Entry 6P8V (X-ray diffraction, 2.64 A resolution); this record covers chains A and F of the 8 polymer chains in the assembly.

# Chain A (and F)
Name: ATPase, AAA family
Source organism: Escherichia coli MS 115-1
Notes: chain F of this document is another copy of the same molecule, construct and numbering; everything in this record applies to it too
Reference sequence: D7Y2H4 (D7Y2H4_ECOLX); numbering as in UniProt (aligned over 2-311)
Sequence (311 residues; numbered 1 to 311; the number before each row is that of its first residue):
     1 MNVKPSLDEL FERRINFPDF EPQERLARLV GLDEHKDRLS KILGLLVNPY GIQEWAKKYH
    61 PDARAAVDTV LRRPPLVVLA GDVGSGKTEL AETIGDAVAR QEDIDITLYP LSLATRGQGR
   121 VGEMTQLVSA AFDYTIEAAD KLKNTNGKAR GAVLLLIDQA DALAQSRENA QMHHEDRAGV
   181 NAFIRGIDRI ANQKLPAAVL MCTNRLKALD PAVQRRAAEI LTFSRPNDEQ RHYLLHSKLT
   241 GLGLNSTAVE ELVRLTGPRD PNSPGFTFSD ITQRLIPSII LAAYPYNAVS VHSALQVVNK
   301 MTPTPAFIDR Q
Disordered / not traced: 1-2, 143-149, 309-311 (chain F: 1-5, 114-123, 145-151, 161-175, 308-311)
Sequence notes: expression tag (1); engineered mutation Gln159 (Glu in D7Y2H4)
Modified / non-standard residues: Mse1 (selenomethionine); Mse124, Mse172, Mse201, Mse301 (selenomethionine; parent Met)
Curated features (UniProtKB/Swiss-Prot):
  - binding site (ATP): Gly84 to Glu89, Arg215, Arg216
  - mutagenesis: Lys87 (K87A: Partially inhibits second messenger synthesis by CdnC:Cap7:DNA complex)
Residues lining bound ligands: ATP (adenosine-5'-triphosphate): Arg28, Leu29, Val30, Leu32, Asp82, Val83, Gly84, Ser85, Gly86, Lys87, Thr88, Glu89, Gln159, Asn204, Leu234, Phe268, Ser269, Thr272, Gln273
From the paper describing this entry:
  - mutagenesis - E159Q: increased stability (proposed by the authors, not directly observed)
  - binding site for ATP: Lys87 (proposed by the authors, not directly observed)

# Interface between chain A and chain F
Pairs across the interface (31; chain A residue first):
  Arg38(A) - Ser278(F)  hydrogen bond
  Arg38(A) - Leu281(F)
  Lys41(A) - Leu281(F)  hydrogen bond (side chain-backbone)
  Lys41(A) - Ala282(F)  hydrogen bond (side chain-backbone)
  Lys41(A) - Tyr284(F)  hydrogen bond (side chain-backbone)
  Leu45(A) - Leu281(F)  hydrophobic
  Gly51(A) - Tyr284(F)
  Ile52(A) - Tyr284(F)  hydrophobic
  Trp55(A) - Ile280(F)  hydrophobic
  Trp55(A) - Tyr284(F)  hydrophobic
  Trp55(A) - Pro285(F)
  Trp55(A) - Asn287(F)  hydrogen bond (side chain-backbone)
  Tyr59(A) - Tyr286(F)  hydrogen bond (side chain-backbone)
  Tyr59(A) - Asn287(F)
  Tyr59(A) - Ala288(F)  hydrophobic
  His60(A) - Gly241(F)  hydrogen bond (side chain-backbone)
  His60(A) - Leu242(F)  hydrogen bond (side chain-backbone)
  His60(A) - Ala288(F)
  His60(A) - Val289(F)  hydrogen bond (side chain-backbone)
  Ala63(A) - Thr240(F)
  Ala63(A) - Gly241(F)
  Ala63(A) - Leu242(F)  hydrophobic
  Ala66(A) - Lys238(F)
  Ala66(A) - Ile280(F)
  Val67(A) - Ile280(F)
  Thr69(A) - Thr272(F)
  Thr69(A) - Pro277(F)
  Val70(A) - Pro277(F)  hydrophobic
  Val70(A) - Leu281(F)  hydrophobic
  Arg73(A) - Pro277(F)
  Arg73(A) - Leu281(F)
Interface residues without a listed pair, chain A (17 interface residues in all): Ile42, Asp62, Glu219
Interface residues without a listed pair, chain F (20 interface residues in all): Gly243, Gln273, Ile276, Ala283

# Summary
The interface between chain A and chain F involves 17 residues on one side and 20 on the other; the contacts
include 9 hydrogen bonds. Polar pairs include Arg38(A)-Ser278(F), Lys41(A)-Leu281(F) and Lys41(A)-Ala282(F).
Bound to chain A: ATP. From the paper: a binding site for ATP at Lys87(A); E159Q of chain A increases
stability.
Both chains are ATPase, AAA family (Escherichia coli MS 115-1). Entry 6P8V (Structure of E. coli MS115-1
HORMA:CdnC:Trip13 complex) was determined by X-ray diffraction together with 6P8S, 6P8U and 6U7B from the same
study.
